3E7J - chains A and B; structure by X-ray diffraction, 2.10 A resolution.

[Chain A (and B)]
Protein: Heparinase II protein
From: Pedobacter heparinus
Notes: chain B of this document is another copy of the same molecule, construct and numbering; everything in this record applies to it too
UniProt: Q46080 (Q46080_PEDHE); residue numbers follow UniProt; this construct covers 24-772
Chain sequence (749 residues; numbered 24 to 772; the number before each row is that of its first residue):
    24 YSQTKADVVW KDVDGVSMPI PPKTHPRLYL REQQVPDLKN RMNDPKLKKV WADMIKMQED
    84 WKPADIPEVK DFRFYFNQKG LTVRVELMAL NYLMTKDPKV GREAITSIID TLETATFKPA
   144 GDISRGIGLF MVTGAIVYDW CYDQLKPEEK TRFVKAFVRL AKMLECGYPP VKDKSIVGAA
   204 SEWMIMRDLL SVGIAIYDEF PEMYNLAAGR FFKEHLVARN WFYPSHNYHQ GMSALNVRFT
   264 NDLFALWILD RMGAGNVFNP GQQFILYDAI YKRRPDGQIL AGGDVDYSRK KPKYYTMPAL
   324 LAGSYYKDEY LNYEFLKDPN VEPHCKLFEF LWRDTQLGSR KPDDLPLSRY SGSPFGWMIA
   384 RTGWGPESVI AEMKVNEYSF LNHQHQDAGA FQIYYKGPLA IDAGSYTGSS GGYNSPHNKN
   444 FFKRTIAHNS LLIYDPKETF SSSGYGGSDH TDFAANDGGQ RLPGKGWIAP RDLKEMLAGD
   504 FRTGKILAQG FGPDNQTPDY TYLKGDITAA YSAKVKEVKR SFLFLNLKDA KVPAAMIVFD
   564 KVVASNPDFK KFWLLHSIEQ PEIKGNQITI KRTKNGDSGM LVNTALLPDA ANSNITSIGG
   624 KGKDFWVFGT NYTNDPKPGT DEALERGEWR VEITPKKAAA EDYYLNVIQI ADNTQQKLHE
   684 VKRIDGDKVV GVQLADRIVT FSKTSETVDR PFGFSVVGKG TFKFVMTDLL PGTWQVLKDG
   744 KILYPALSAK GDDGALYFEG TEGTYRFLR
Disordered / not traced: 24-29
Sequence notes: engineered mutation Ala202 (His in Q46080), Ala257 (Tyr in Q46080)
Bound ions: Zn2+: His408, Asp425, His451

[Interface between chain A and chain B]
Pairs across the interface (48; chain A residue first):
  Pro247(A) with Arg772(B), hydrogen bond (backbone-side chain)
  His249(A) with Thr736(B); Arg772(B), hydrogen bond (side chain-backbone)
  Asn282(A) with Arg713(B)
  Pro283(A) with Arg713(B); Pro714(B); Arg772(B)
  Gly284(A) with Arg772(B), hydrogen bond (backbone-backbone)
  Gln286(A) with Leu771(B)
  Phe287(A) with Gln738(B); Leu771(B), hydrophobic
  Tyr290(A) with Gln738(B), hydrogen bond
  Tyr333(A) with Ile745(B), hydrophobic; Pro748(B)
  Arg363(A) with Ile745(B)
  Asp367(A) with Pro748(B)
  Pro369(A) with Ala749(B)
  Arg372(A) with Thr736(B); Ala749(B)
  Tyr373(A) with Thr736(B)
  Asn518(A) with Ala749(B), hydrogen bond (side chain-backbone); Leu750(B)
  Arg713(A) with Asn282(B); Pro283(B)
  Pro714(A) with Pro283(B)
  Thr736(A) with His249(B); Arg372(B); Tyr373(B)
  Gln738(A) with Phe287(B); Tyr290(B), hydrogen bond
  Ile745(A) with Arg363(B)
  Pro748(A) with Tyr333(B); Asp367(B)
  Ala749(A) with Pro369(B); Arg372(B); Asn518(B), hydrogen bond (backbone-side chain)
  Ser751(A) with Phe514(B)
  Lys753(A) with Asp755(B)
  Gly754(A) with Asp755(B), hydrogen bond (backbone-side chain)
  Asp755(A) with Lys753(B); Gly754(B), hydrogen bond (side chain-backbone)
  Leu771(A) with Gln286(B); Phe287(B), hydrophobic
  Arg772(A) with Pro247(B), hydrogen bond (side chain-backbone); His249(B), hydrogen bond (backbone-side chain); Pro283(B); Gly284(B), hydrogen bond (backbone-backbone); Phe287(B)
Interface residues without a listed pair, chain A (32 interface residues in all): Asp331, Leu368, Phe514, Leu750
Interface residues without a listed pair, chain B (32 interface residues in all): Asp331, Leu368, Ser751

[Overview]
The chain A/chain B interface involves 32 residues from each chain, with 12 hydrogen bonds. Polar pairs
include Pro247(A)-Arg772(B), His249(A)-Arg772(B) and Tyr290(A)-Gln738(B). His408(A), Asp425(A) and His451(A)
form the Zn2+ site.
Chain A and chain B are both Heparinase II protein (Pedobacter heparinus); the structure, HeparinaseII
H202A/Y257A double mutant complexed with a heparan sulfate tetrasaccharide substrate, was determined by X-ray
diffraction (same publication as 3E80).
